PDB entry 6BZD | X-ray diffraction, 2.67 A resolution | chains A and G of the 4 polymer chains in the assembly

Chain A:
Name: 14-3-3 protein gamma
Source organism: Homo sapiens
UniProtKB: P61981 (1433G_HUMAN); numbering as in UniProt (aligned over 2-247)
Amino-acid sequence (246 residues; numbered 2 to 247; the number before each row is that of its first residue):
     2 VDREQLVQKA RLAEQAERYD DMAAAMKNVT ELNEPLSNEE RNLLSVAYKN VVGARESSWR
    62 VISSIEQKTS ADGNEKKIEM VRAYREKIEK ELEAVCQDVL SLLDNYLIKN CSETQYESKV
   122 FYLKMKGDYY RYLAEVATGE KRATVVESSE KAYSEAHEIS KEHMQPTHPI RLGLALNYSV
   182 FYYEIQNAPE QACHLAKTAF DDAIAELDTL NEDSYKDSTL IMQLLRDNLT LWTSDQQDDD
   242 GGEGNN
Not modelled in the structure: 240-247
Sequence notes: engineered mutation Glu-57 (Arg in P61981)
Small-molecule neighbours: N-acetylglucosamine (NAG; 2-acetamido-2-deoxy-beta-D-glucopyranose): Lys-50, Asp-129, Arg-132, Tyr-133, Glu-136, Asn-178, Val-181, Glu-185
Swiss-Prot annotation at these positions:
  - site: Arg-132 (Interaction with phosphoserine on interacting protein)
  - modified residue: Val-2 (N-acetylvaline), Ser-71 (Phosphoserine), Tyr-133 (Phosphotyrosine), Thr-145 (Phosphothreonine), Ser-215 (Phosphoserine), Thr-234 (Phosphothreonine), Ser-235 (Phosphoserine)
  - natural variant: Glu-15 (E15A: In DEE56; uncertain significance), Lys-50 (K50Q: Found in an individual with autism; uncertain significance), Asp-129 (D129E: In DEE56), Arg-132 (R132C: In DEE56), Tyr-133 (Y133S: Found in an individual with neurodevelopmental disorder)
Reported in the primary citation:
  - mutagenesis - R57E, R132E, Y133E: unchanged binding to GlcNAcylated peptide (chain G)
  - mutagenesis - R132E, Y133E: unchanged binding to glycopeptides
  - mutagenesis - N178Y, V181W: abolished binding to O-GlcNAcylated ligands

Chain G:
Name: GlcNAcylated peptide
Amino-acid sequence (20 residues; numbered 496 to 515; the number before each row is that of its first residue):
   496 TSTTATPPVS QASSTTTSTW
Not modelled in the structure: 496-500, 512-515
Covalent attachments: N-acetylglucosamine (NAG) linked to Ser-505

Chain A / chain G interface:
Contacting residue pairs (28; chain A residue first):
  Asn-39(A) / Thr-510(G)  hydrogen bond
  Asn-43(A) / Ser-508(G)  hydrogen bond
  Asn-43(A) / Ser-509(G)
  Asn-43(A) / Thr-511(G)
  Ser-46(A) / Ala-507(G)  hydrogen bond (side chain-backbone)
  Val-47(A) / Ser-508(G)
  Phe-122(A) / Ser-509(G)
  Lys-125(A) / Gln-506(G)  hydrogen bond (side chain-backbone)
  Lys-125(A) / Ala-507(G)
  Pro-170(A) / Thr-510(G)
  Gly-174(A) / Gln-506(G)
  Leu-177(A) / Val-504(G)
  Leu-177(A) / Ser-505(G)
  Leu-177(A) / Gln-506(G)
  Asn-178(A) / Gln-506(G)
  Asn-178(A) / Ala-507(G)
  Val-181(A) / Pro-503(G)  hydrophobic
  Val-181(A) / Val-504(G)
  Glu-185(A) / Pro-503(G)
  Asp-218(A) / Ser-508(G)
  Leu-225(A) / Val-504(G)
  Leu-225(A) / Ser-505(G)
  Leu-225(A) / Gln-506(G)
  Asn-229(A) / Pro-503(G)
  Asn-229(A) / Val-504(G)  hydrogen bond (side chain-backbone)
  Leu-232(A) / Thr-501(G)
  Trp-233(A) / Pro-503(G)
  Asp-236(A) / Thr-501(G)
Also at the interface, not in a pair above, chain A (27 interface residues in all): Glu-40, Arg-42, Glu-118, Asp-129, Ile-171, Tyr-184, Ser-215, Ile-222, Asp-228
Also at the interface, not in a pair above, chain G (11 interface residues in all): Pro-502

In short:
The interface between chain A and chain G involves 27 residues on one side and 11 on the other; the contacts
include 5 hydrogen bonds. Polar contacts include Asn-39(A)/Thr-510(G), Asn-43(A)/Ser-508(G) and
Ser-46(A)/Ala-507(G). From the paper: N178Y and V181W of chain A abolish binding to O-GlcNAcylated ligands;
R57E, R132E and Y133E of chain A leave binding to GlcNAcylated peptide (chain G) unchanged.
Here chain A is 14-3-3 protein gamma (Homo sapiens) and chain G is GlcNAcylated peptide. Entry 6BZD (Structure
of 14-3-3 gamma R57E mutant bound to GlcNAcylated peptide) was determined by X-ray diffraction together with
6BYJ, 6BYK and 6BYL from the same study.
